1K7U - chains A and B; structure by X-ray diffraction, 2.20 A resolution.

# Chain A (and B)
Name: agglutinin isolectin 3
Source organism: Triticum aestivum
Notes: chain B of this document is another copy of the same molecule, construct and numbering; everything in this record applies to it too
Reference sequence: P10969 (AGI3_WHEAT); residue numbers follow UniProt; this construct covers 1-186
Amino-acid sequence (186 residues; row label = number of the first residue in the row):
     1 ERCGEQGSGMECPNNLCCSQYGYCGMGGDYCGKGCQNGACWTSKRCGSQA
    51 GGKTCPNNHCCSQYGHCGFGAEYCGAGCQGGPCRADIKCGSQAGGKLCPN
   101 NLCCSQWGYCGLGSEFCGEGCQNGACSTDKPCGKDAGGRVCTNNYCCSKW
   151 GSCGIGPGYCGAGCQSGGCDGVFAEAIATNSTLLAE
Disordered / not traced: 172-186
Disulfides: Cys3-Cys18, Cys12-Cys24, Cys17-Cys31, Cys35-Cys40, Cys46-Cys61, Cys55-Cys67, Cys60-Cys74, Cys78-Cys83, Cys89-Cys104, Cys98-Cys110, Cys103-Cys117, Cys121-Cys126, Cys132-Cys147, Cys141-Cys153, Cys146-Cys160, Cys164-Cys169
Modified / non-standard residues: Glu1 (pyroglutamic acid; PCA)
Swiss-Prot annotation at these positions:
  - binding site (substrate): Met10 to Cys12, Ser62 to Tyr73, Ser114, Glu115
  - glycosylation: Asn180 (N-linked (GlcNAc...) asparagine)

# Interface between chain A and chain B
Pairs across the interface (120):
  Glu1(A) - Glu1(B)
  Glu1(A) - Arg2(B)  hydrogen bond (backbone-backbone)
  Glu1(A) - Gly7(B)  hydrogen bond (backbone-backbone)
  Glu1(A) - Ser8(B)
  Glu1(A) - Met10(B)
  Arg2(A) - Glu1(B)
  Arg2(A) - Met10(B)
  Gly7(A) - Glu1(B)
  Ser8(A) - Glu1(B)
  Gly9(A) - Pro13(B)
  Met10(A) - Met10(B)  hydrophobic
  Met10(A) - Glu11(B)
  Met10(A) - Cys24(B)  hydrophobic
  Glu11(A) - Met10(B)
  Glu11(A) - Glu11(B)  hydrogen bond (backbone-backbone)
  Glu11(A) - Pro13(B)
  Pro13(A) - Gly9(B)
  Pro13(A) - Glu11(B)
  Asn14(A) - Asn100(B)  hydrogen bond
  Asn14(A) - Asn101(B)  hydrogen bond (backbone-side chain)
  Asn15(A) - Asn58(B)  hydrogen bond
  Asn15(A) - Asn100(B)  hydrogen bond (side chain-backbone)
  Asn15(A) - Leu102(B)
  Asn15(A) - Leu112(B)
  Leu16(A) - Ile155(B)  hydrophobic
  Cys24(A) - Met10(B)  hydrophobic
  Gly25(A) - Ile155(B)
  Met26(A) - Asn101(B)
  Met26(A) - Ala125(B)  hydrophobic
  Met26(A) - Gly154(B)
  Met26(A) - Ile155(B)  hydrogen bond (backbone-backbone)
  Met26(A) - Tyr159(B)
  Gly27(A) - Cys153(B)
  Gly27(A) - Gly154(B)
  Gly27(A) - Tyr159(B)
  Gly28(A) - Asp129(B)
  Gly28(A) - Tyr159(B)  hydrogen bond (backbone-side chain)
  Asp29(A) - Tyr159(B)  hydrogen bond (backbone-side chain)
  Tyr30(A) - Ile155(B)
  Tyr30(A) - Gly156(B)
  Tyr30(A) - Pro157(B)
  Tyr30(A) - Gly158(B)
  Tyr30(A) - Tyr159(B)  hydrophobic
  Ala39(A) - Ala125(B)  hydrophobic
  Trp41(A) - Ala125(B)
  Trp41(A) - Ser127(B)
  Trp41(A) - Asp129(B)
  Ser43(A) - Gly113(B)
  Asn57(A) - Asn57(B)
  Asn57(A) - Asn58(B)  hydrogen bond (backbone-side chain)
  Asn58(A) - Asn15(B)  hydrogen bond
  Asn58(A) - Asn57(B)  hydrogen bond (side chain-backbone)
  Asn58(A) - Asn58(B)
  Asn58(A) - His59(B)  hydrogen bond
  Asn58(A) - Phe69(B)
  His59(A) - Asn58(B)
  His59(A) - Leu112(B)
  Gly68(A) - Leu112(B)
  Phe69(A) - Asn58(B)
  Phe69(A) - Pro82(B)  hydrophobic
  Phe69(A) - Leu102(B)  hydrophobic
  Phe69(A) - Gly111(B)
  Phe69(A) - Leu112(B)  hydrogen bond (backbone-backbone)
  Phe69(A) - Phe116(B)
  Gly70(A) - Phe116(B)
  Glu72(A) - Phe116(B)
  Tyr73(A) - Leu112(B)
  Tyr73(A) - Gly113(B)
  Tyr73(A) - Ser114(B)
  Tyr73(A) - Glu115(B)  hydrogen bond
  Tyr73(A) - Phe116(B)  hydrophobic
  Pro82(A) - Phe69(B)  hydrophobic
  Pro82(A) - Pro82(B)  hydrophobic
  Cys83(A) - Arg84(B)
  Arg84(A) - Arg84(B)  hydrogen bond (side chain-backbone)
  Arg84(A) - Ala85(B)
  Arg84(A) - Asp86(B)  salt bridge
  Asp86(A) - Ala71(B)
  Asp86(A) - Arg84(B)  salt bridge
  Asn100(A) - Asn14(B)  hydrogen bond
  Asn100(A) - Asn15(B)  hydrogen bond (backbone-side chain)
  Asn101(A) - Asn14(B)  hydrogen bond (side chain-backbone)
  Asn101(A) - Asn15(B)
  Asn101(A) - Leu16(B)
  Asn101(A) - Met26(B)
  Gly111(A) - Phe69(B)
  Leu112(A) - Asn15(B)
  Leu112(A) - Ala39(B)  hydrophobic
  Leu112(A) - His59(B)
  Leu112(A) - Gly68(B)
  Leu112(A) - Phe69(B)  hydrogen bond (backbone-backbone)
  Leu112(A) - Tyr73(B)
  Gly113(A) - Ser43(B)
  Gly113(A) - Tyr73(B)
  Ser114(A) - Tyr73(B)
  Glu115(A) - Tyr73(B)  hydrogen bond
  Phe116(A) - Phe69(B)
  Phe116(A) - Gly70(B)
  Phe116(A) - Glu72(B)
  Phe116(A) - Tyr73(B)  hydrophobic
  Ala125(A) - Met26(B)  hydrophobic
  Ala125(A) - Ala39(B)  hydrophobic
  Ala125(A) - Trp41(B)
  Cys126(A) - Trp41(B)
  Ser127(A) - Trp41(B)
  Asp129(A) - Trp41(B)
  Tyr145(A) - Met26(B)
  Trp150(A) - Asp29(B)
  Cys153(A) - Gly27(B)
  Gly154(A) - Met26(B)
  Ile155(A) - Gly25(B)
  Ile155(A) - Met26(B)  hydrogen bond (backbone-backbone)
  Ile155(A) - Tyr30(B)
  Gly156(A) - Tyr30(B)
  Pro157(A) - Tyr30(B)
  Tyr159(A) - Met26(B)
  Tyr159(A) - Gly27(B)
  Tyr159(A) - Gly28(B)  hydrogen bond (side chain-backbone)
  Tyr159(A) - Asp29(B)  hydrogen bond
  Tyr159(A) - Tyr30(B)  hydrophobic
Other interface residues (no listed pair), chain A (62 interface residues in all): Cys3, Gln6, Cys12, Thr54, Cys67, Ala71, Ala85, Leu102, Cys110
Other interface residues (no listed pair), chain B (62 interface residues in all): Cys3, Gln6, Cys12, Thr54, Cys67, Cys83, Cys110, Cys126, Tyr145

# In short
Chain A and chain B each contribute 62 residues to their interface; the contacts include 25 hydrogen bonds and
2 salt bridges. Polar contacts include Arg84(A)-Asp86(B), Asn14(A)-Asn100(B) and Asn14(A)-Asn101(B). UniProt
lists 17 substrate-binding residues on chain A.
Chain A and chain B are both agglutinin isolectin 3 (Triticum aestivum); the structure, Crystal Structure
Analysis of crosslinked-WGA3/GlcNAcbeta1,4GlcNAc complex, was determined by X-ray diffraction (same
publication as 1K7T and 1K7V).
